4X8A - chains A and B; structure by X-ray diffraction, 3.02 A resolution.

Chain A (and B):
Name: Ion transport protein
Source organism: Magnetococcus sp. (strain MC-1)
Notes: fragment: NavMS pore and C-terminal domain; chain B of this document is another copy of the same molecule, construct and numbering; everything in this record applies to it too
UniProtKB: A0L5S6 (A0L5S6_MAGSM); numbering as in UniProt (aligned over 130-274)
Sequence (149 residues; numbered 126 to 274; the number before each row is that of its first residue):
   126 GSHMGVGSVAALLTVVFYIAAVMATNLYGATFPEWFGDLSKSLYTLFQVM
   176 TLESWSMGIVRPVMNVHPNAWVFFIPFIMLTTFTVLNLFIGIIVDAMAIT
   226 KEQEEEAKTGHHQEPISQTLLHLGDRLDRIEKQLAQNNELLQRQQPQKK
Not modelled in the structure: 126-130, 223-274 (chain B: 126-129, 225-274)
Differences from the reference sequence: expression tag (126-129)
Residues lining bound ligands:
  - hega-10 (2CV), molecule 1: F142, S165, K166, L168, Y169, F172
  - hega-10 (2CV), molecule 2: Y143, S165, L168
  - hega-10 (2CV), molecule 3: M189, P193, N194, W196, I200
  - nonaethylene glycol (2PE): M148, L152, Y153, N194, A195, V197, F198, P201, F202, L205
What the authors report for this chain:
  - specificity-determining residues: E178, I215 (from molecular simulation)
  - mutagenesis - E178D (15-times): decreased catalytic activity on sodium-only conditions

Chain A / chain B interface:
Pairs across the interface (28):
  L177(A) - T176(B)
  L177(A) - E178(B)
  S179(A) - E178(B)
  W180(A) - Y169(B)
  W180(A) - F172(B)  hydrophobic
  W180(A) - Q173(B)
  W180(A) - T176(B)  hydrogen bond
  W180(A) - E178(B)
  S181(A) - Y169(B)  hydrogen bond
  S181(A) - Q173(B)  hydrogen bond
  S181(A) - E178(B)  hydrogen bond (backbone-side chain)
  M182(A) - Q173(B)  hydrogen bond
  M182(A) - E178(B)  hydrogen bond (backbone-side chain)
  M182(A) - S179(B)
  M182(A) - G183(B)
  V185(A) - Y169(B)
  R186(A) - W160(B)
  R186(A) - Y169(B)
  R186(A) - T170(B)  hydrogen bond
  R186(A) - Q173(B)  hydrogen bond
  M189(A) - Y169(B)
  I200(A) - Y169(B)  hydrophobic
  I200(A) - F172(B)  hydrophobic
  F208(A) - F214(B)  hydrophobic
  F208(A) - I217(B)  hydrophobic
  F208(A) - I218(B)  hydrophobic
  L211(A) - I218(B)  hydrophobic
  N212(A) - I218(B)
Interface residues without a listed pair, chain A (17 interface residues in all): G183, W196, I203, M204, I215
Interface residues without a listed pair, chain B (14 interface residues in all): E159, I184

Overview:
17 residues of chain A and 14 residues of chain B are in contact, with 8 hydrogen bonds. Polar contacts
include W180(A)-T176(B), S181(A)-Y169(B) and S181(A)-Q173(B). Ligands of chain A: 3 copies of hega-10 and
nonaethylene glycol. The paper reports that E178D of chain A reduces catalytic activity on sodium-only
conditions; specificity determinants E178(A) and I215(A).
Chain A and chain B are both Ion transport protein (Magnetococcus sp. (strain MC-1)); the structure, NavMS
pore and C-terminal domain grown from protein purified in LiCl, was determined by X-ray diffraction (same
publication as 4X89 and 4X88).
